Entry 4OQA (X-ray diffraction, 3.65 A resolution); this record covers chains A and C of the 4 polymer chains in the assembly.

== Chain A ==
Name: Poly [ADP-ribose] polymerase 1
Organism: Homo sapiens
Notes: fragment: N-terminus (Zn1-Zn3)
Reference sequence: P09874 (PARP1_HUMAN); the construct has insertions or renumbered stretches relative to UniProt, so the offset changes along the chain: 1-91 = UniProt 1-91; 199-204 = UniProt 92-97; 207-366 = UniProt 207-366
Amino-acid sequence (267 residues; each row starts with the number of its first residue; note: 107 numbers in that range are skipped by the numbering (no residue carries them; nothing is unmodelled there)):
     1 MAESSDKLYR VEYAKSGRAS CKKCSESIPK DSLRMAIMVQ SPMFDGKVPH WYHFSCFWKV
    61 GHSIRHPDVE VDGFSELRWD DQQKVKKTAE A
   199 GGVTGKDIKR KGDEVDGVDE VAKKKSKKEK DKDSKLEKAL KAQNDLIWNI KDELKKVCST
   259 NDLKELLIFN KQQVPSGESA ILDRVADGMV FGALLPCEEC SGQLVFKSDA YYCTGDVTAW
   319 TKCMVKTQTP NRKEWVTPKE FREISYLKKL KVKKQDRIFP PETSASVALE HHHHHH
Disordered / not traced: 1-5, 199-223, 360-374
Differences from the reference sequence: linker (205-206); expression tag (367-374)
UniProt features mapped onto this chain:
  - zinc finger: Tyr9 to Gly200 (PARP-type 1)
  - binding site (Zn(2+)): Cys21, Cys24, His53, Cys56, Cys295, Cys298, Cys311, Cys321
  - modified residue: Ala2 (N-acetylalanine), Ser41 (Phosphoserine), Lys204 (N6-acetyllysine), Ser274 (Phosphoserine), Ser277 (Phosphoserine), Ser364 (Phosphoserine)
  - motif (Nuclear localization signal): Lys207 to Lys209, Lys221 to Lys226
  - site: Asp214, Gly215 (Cleavage)
  - cross-link: Lys249 (Glycyl lysine isopeptide (Lys-Gly) (interchain with G-Cter in SUMO2))
Bound ions: Zn2+ site 1: Cys21, Cys24, His53, Cys56; Zn2+ site 2: Cys295, Cys298, Cys311, Cys321

== Chain C ==
Name: Poly [ADP-ribose] polymerase 1
Organism: Homo sapiens
Notes: EC 2.4.2.30; fragment: C-terminus (WGR-CAT
Reference sequence: P09874 (PARP1_HUMAN); residues 518-1014 here = UniProt positions 518-1014
Amino-acid sequence (505 residues; row label = number of the first residue in the row):
   518 KSEKRMKLTL KGGAAVDPDS GLEHSAHVLE KGGKVFSATL GLVDIVKGTN SYYKLQLLED
   578 DKENRYWIFR SWGRVGTVIG SNKLEQMPSK EDAIEHFMKL YEEKTGNAWH SKNFTKYPKK
   638 FYPLEIDYGQ DEEAVKKLTV NPGTKSKLPK PVQDLIKMIF DVESMKKAMV EYEIDLQKMP
   698 LGKLSKRQIQ AAYSILSEVQ QAVSQGSSDS QILDLSNRFY TLIPHDFGMK KPPLLNNADS
   758 VQAKVEMLDN LLDIEVAYSL LRGGSDDSSK DPIDVNYEKL KTDIKVVDRD SEEAEIIRKY
   818 VKNTHATTHN AYDLEVIDIF KIEREGECQR YKPFKQLHNR RLLWHGSRTT NFAGILSQGL
   878 RIAPPEAPVT GYMFGKGIYF ADMVSKSANY CHTSQGDPIG LILLGEVALG NMYELKHASH
   938 ISKLPKGKHS VKGLGKTTPD PSANISLDGV DVPLGTGISS GVNDTSLLYN EYIVYDIAQV
   998 NLKYLLKLKF NFKTSLWLEH HHHHH
Disordered / not traced: 518-530, 576-583, 645-661, 1012-1022
Differences from the reference sequence: expression tag (1015-1022)
UniProt features mapped onto this chain:
  - active site: Glu988 (For poly [ADP-ribose] polymerase activity)
  - binding site (NAD(+)): His862 to Ser864, Gly871, Arg878, Ser904
  - modified residue: Ser519 (ADP-ribosylserine), Glu520 (PolyADP-ribosyl glutamic acid), Lys521 (N6-(ADP-ribosyl)lysine), Thr594 (Phosphothreonine), Lys600 (N6-acetyllysine), Lys621 (N6-acetyllysine), Ser782 (Phosphoserine), Ser786 (Phosphoserine)
  - cross-link (Glycyl lysine isopeptide (Lys-Gly)): Lys528 (interchain with G-Cter in SUMO2), Lys748 (interchain with G-Cter in SUMO1)
Residues lining bound ligands: 2US ((2Z)-2-(2,4-dihydroxybenzylidene)-3-oxo-2,3-dihydro-1-benzofuran-7-carboxamide): Asp766, His862, Gly863, Gly888, Tyr889, Tyr896, Phe897, Ala898, Lys903, Ser904, Tyr907, Glu988
From the paper describing this entry:
  - binding site for 2US: Asp766, Gly863, Tyr889, Tyr896, Ser904, Tyr907

== Chain A / chain C interface ==
Pairs across the interface - 26 pairs, chain A then chain C:
  Gln40(A) - Ile596(C)
  Ser41(A) - Ile596(C)
  Pro42(A) - Ile596(C)
  Pro42(A) - Gly597(C)  hydrogen bond (backbone-backbone)
  Met43(A) - Trp589(C)  hydrogen bond (backbone-side chain)
  Met43(A) - Gly597(C)
  Met43(A) - Ser598(C)  hydrogen bond (backbone-backbone)
  Phe44(A) - Ile596(C)
  Asp45(A) - Thr566(C)  hydrogen bond
  Asp45(A) - Asn567(C)  hydrogen bond (side chain-backbone)
  Asp45(A) - Ser568(C)  hydrogen bond
  Asp45(A) - Arg591(C)  salt bridge
  Asp45(A) - Ile596(C)
  Asp314(A) - Pro635(C)
  Val315(A) - Ser727(C)
  Thr316(A) - Asp731(C)
  Ala317(A) - Lys633(C)
  Ala317(A) - Tyr634(C)
  Ala317(A) - Pro635(C)
  Trp318(A) - Lys633(C)
  Trp318(A) - Tyr639(C)  hydrophobic
  Trp318(A) - Asp731(C)
  Trp318(A) - Arg735(C)
  Trp318(A) - Thr738(C)
  Thr319(A) - Asp731(C)
  Thr319(A) - Asn734(C)
Interface residues without a listed pair, chain A (13 interface residues in all): Met322
Interface residues without a listed pair, chain C (23 interface residues in all): Val563, Gly590, Val595, Lys636, Leu730, Met746

== Summary ==
13 residues of chain A and 23 residues of chain C are in contact, with 6 hydrogen bonds and 1 salt bridge.
Polar contacts include Asp45(A)-Arg591(C), Met43(A)-Trp589(C) and Asp45(A)-Thr566(C). Chain C binds compound
2US. From the paper: a binding site for 2US at Asp766(C), Gly863(C) and Tyr889(C) among others.
Chain A is Poly [ADP-ribose] polymerase 1 and chain C is Poly [ADP-ribose] polymerase 1, both from Homo
sapiens; the structure, Structure of Human PARP-1 bound to a DNA double strand break in complex with
(2Z)-2-(2,4-dihydroxybenzylidene)-3-oxo-2,3-dihydro-1-benzofuran-7-carboxamide, was determined by X-ray
diffraction, deposited together with 4OPX and 4OQB.
